PDB entry 6NKK | X-ray diffraction, 2.30 A resolution | chains A and C of the 4 polymer chains in the assembly

== Chain A (and C) ==
Molecule: Short chain dehydrogenase
Source organism: Penicillium fellutanum
Notes: chain C of this document is another copy of the same molecule, construct and numbering; everything in this record applies to it too
UniProt: L0E2Z4 (L0E2Z4_9EURO); residues 1-265 here = UniProt positions 1-265
Chain sequence (265 residues; row label = number of the first residue in the row):
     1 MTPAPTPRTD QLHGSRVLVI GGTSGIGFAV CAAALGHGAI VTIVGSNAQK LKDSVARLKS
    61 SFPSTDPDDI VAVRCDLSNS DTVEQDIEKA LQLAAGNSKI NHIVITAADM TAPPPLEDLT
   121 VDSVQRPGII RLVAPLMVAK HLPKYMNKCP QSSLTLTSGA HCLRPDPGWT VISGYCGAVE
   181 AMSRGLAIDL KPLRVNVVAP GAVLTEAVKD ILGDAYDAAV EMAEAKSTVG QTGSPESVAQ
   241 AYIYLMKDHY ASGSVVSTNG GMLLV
Disordered / not traced: 1-8 (chain C: 1-9)
Ligand contacts:
  - NADP (NAP; NADP nicotinamide-adenine-dinucleotide phosphate): G21, G22, T23, S24, G25, I26, G27, G45, S46, N47, K50, C75, D76, L77, S78, T106, A107, A108, M110, I130, R131, T157, S158, G159, H161, P200, G201, A202, V203, T205, A207, V208
  - premalbrancheamide E (PM7; (5aS,12aS,13aS)-12,12-dimethyl-2,3,11,12,12a,13-hexahydro-1H,5H,6H-5a,13a-(epiminomethano)indolizino[7,6-b]carbazol-14-one): M110, H161, D166, W169, I172, A202, L204, V208, I211, L212, A219, V220, A223
Swiss-Prot annotation at these positions:
  - binding site (NADP(+)): T23, S24, I26, S46, N47, K50, D76, R131, V203, T205
Reported in the primary citation:
  - binding site for NADP: K50
  - binding site for premalbrancheamide E: R131, D166, W169
  - catalytic residues: R131 (from molecular simulation)

== Chain A / chain C interface ==
Contacting residue pairs (12; chain A residue first):
  L163(A) - L264(C)
  R164(A) - R164(C)
  R164(A) - L263(C)
  R164(A) - L264(C)
  R164(A) - V265(C)  hydrogen bond (side chain-backbone)
  K226(A) - K226(C)
  K226(A) - V265(C)  hydrogen bond (side chain-backbone)
  L263(A) - R164(C)
  L264(A) - L163(C)
  L264(A) - R164(C)
  V265(A) - R164(C)  hydrogen bond (backbone-side chain)
  V265(A) - K226(C)  hydrogen bond (backbone-side chain)
Other interface residues (no listed pair), chain A (7 interface residues in all): P165
Other interface residues (no listed pair), chain C (7 interface residues in all): P165

== Overview ==
Chain A and chain C each contribute 7 residues to their interface, with 4 hydrogen bonds. Polar contacts
include R164(A)-V265(C) and K226(A)-V265(C). Chain A binds NADP and premalbrancheamide E. UniProt lists 10
NADP+-binding residues on chain A. From the paper: the catalytic residue R131(A); a binding site for
premalbrancheamide E at R131(A), D166(A) and W169(A).
Chain A and chain C are both Short chain dehydrogenase (Penicillium fellutanum); the structure, Structure of
PhqE Reductase/Diels-Alderase from Penicillium fellutanum in complex with NADP+ and premalbrancheamide, was
determined by X-ray diffraction (same publication as 6NKH, 6NKI and 6NKM).
